Entry 8YW2 (electron microscopy, 3.70 A resolution); this record covers chains P and Q of the 65 polymer chains in the assembly.

== Chain P (and Q) ==
Protein: capsid protein, partial
Source organism: Semliki Forest virus 4
Notes: chain Q of this document is another copy of the same molecule, construct and numbering; everything in this record applies to it too
UniProtKB: A0A0E3T652 (A0A0E3T652_SFV); residue numbers follow UniProt; this construct covers 107-267
Chain sequence (161 residues; row label = number of the first residue in the row):
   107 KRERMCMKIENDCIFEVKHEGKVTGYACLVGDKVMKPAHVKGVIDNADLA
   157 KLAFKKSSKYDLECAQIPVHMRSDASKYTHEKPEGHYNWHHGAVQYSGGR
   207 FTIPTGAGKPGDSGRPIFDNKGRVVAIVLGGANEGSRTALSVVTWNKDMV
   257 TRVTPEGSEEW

== How chain P and chain Q interact ==
Residue-residue contacts (15; chain P residue first):
  Asp138(P) - Arg206(Q)  salt bridge
  Gln172(P) - Glu262(Q)  hydrogen bond
  Val175(P) - Asn239(Q)
  Val175(P) - Glu240(Q)
  Val175(P) - Glu262(Q)
  His176(P) - Asn239(Q)
  His176(P) - Glu240(Q)
  His176(P) - Gly241(Q)  hydrogen bond (backbone-backbone)
  Arg178(P) - Arg206(Q)
  Arg178(P) - Glu240(Q)
  Arg178(P) - Glu262(Q)  salt bridge
  Ser179(P) - Glu240(Q)  hydrogen bond (side chain-backbone)
  Ser179(P) - Ser242(Q)  hydrogen bond
  Ser179(P) - Arg243(Q)
  Lys183(P) - Ser203(Q)
Other interface residues (no listed pair), chain P (8 interface residues in all): Asp180
Other interface residues (no listed pair), chain Q (9 interface residues in all): Pro261

== Summary ==
8 residues of chain P and 9 residues of chain Q are in contact; the contacts include 4 hydrogen bonds and 2
salt bridges. Polar contacts include Asp138(P)-Arg206(Q), Arg178(P)-Glu262(Q) and Gln172(P)-Glu262(Q).
Both chains are capsid protein, partial (Semliki Forest virus 4). Entry 8YW2 (Semliki Forest virus viron in
complex with VLDLR) was determined by electron microscopy, deposited together with 8YVY, 8YVZ and 8YW1.
